Entry 3TFH (X-ray diffraction, 2.10 A resolution); this record covers chains A and B.

[Chain A (and B)]
Protein: GcvT-like Aminomethyltransferase protein
Source organism: Candidatus Pelagibacter ubique
Notes: EC 2.1.2.10; chain B of this document is another copy of the same molecule, construct and numbering; everything in this record applies to it too
UniProt: Q4FP21 (Q4FP21_PELUB); residue numbers follow UniProt; this construct covers 1-369
Amino-acid sequence (369 residues; row label = number of the first residue in the row):
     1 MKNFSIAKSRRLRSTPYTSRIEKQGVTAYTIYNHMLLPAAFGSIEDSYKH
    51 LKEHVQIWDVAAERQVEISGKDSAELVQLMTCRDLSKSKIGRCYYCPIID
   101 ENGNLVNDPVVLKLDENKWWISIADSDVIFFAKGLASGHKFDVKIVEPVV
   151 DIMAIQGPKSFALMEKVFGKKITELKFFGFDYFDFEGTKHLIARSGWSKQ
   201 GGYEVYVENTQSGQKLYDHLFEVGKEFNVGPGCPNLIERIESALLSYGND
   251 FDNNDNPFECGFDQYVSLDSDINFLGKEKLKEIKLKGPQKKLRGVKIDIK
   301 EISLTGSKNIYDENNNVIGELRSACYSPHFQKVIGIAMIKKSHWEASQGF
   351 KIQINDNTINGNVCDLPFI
Metal / ion sites: Na+: L36, D59

[How chain A and chain B interact]
Residue-residue contacts (102; chain A residue first):
  N3(A) with S5(B)
  F4(A) with S5(B); I6(B), hydrogen bond (backbone-backbone); K8(B); E22(B); V26(B); T27(B); Y29(B), hydrophobic
  S5(A) with N3(B); F4(B); T27(B), hydrogen bond (backbone-backbone); A28(B); Y29(B), hydrogen bond (backbone-backbone)
  I6(A) with F4(B), hydrogen bond (backbone-backbone); Y29(B)
  A7(A) with Y29(B), hydrogen bond (backbone-backbone); A39(B), hydrophobic
  K8(A) with T305(B)
  S9(A) with N249(B); T305(B)
  R10(A) with G248(B), hydrogen bond (side chain-backbone); N249(B), hydrogen bond (side chain-backbone); D252(B), salt bridge; T305(B); S307(B), hydrogen bond; E320(B), salt bridge; R322(B)
  R11(A) with T30(B), hydrogen bond; I31(B), hydrogen bond (side chain-backbone); Y32(B); D125(B), salt bridge; Y247(B); G248(B); N249(B), hydrogen bond (backbone-side chain)
  L12(A) with T30(B); I31(B)
  E22(A) with M1(B); F4(B)
  K23(A) with M1(B)
  V26(A) with F4(B)
  T27(A) with S5(B)
  A28(A) with S5(B)
  Y29(A) with F4(B), hydrophobic; S5(B), hydrogen bond (backbone-backbone); I6(B); A7(B), hydrogen bond (backbone-backbone)
  T30(A) with R11(B), hydrogen bond; L12(B)
  I31(A) with R11(B), hydrogen bond (backbone-side chain); L12(B); I31(B), hydrophobic
  Y32(A) with R11(B)
  H34(A) with D125(B), salt bridge
  A39(A) with A7(B), hydrophobic
  D100(A) with K133(B), salt bridge
  E101(A) with K133(B), salt bridge; A136(B); S137(B)
  V106(A) with F130(B), hydrophobic
  D125(A) with R11(B), salt bridge; H34(B), salt bridge
  S126(A) with D127(B); F130(B)
  D127(A) with S126(B); D127(B), hydrogen bond (backbone-side chain)
  F130(A) with V106(B), hydrophobic; S126(B); F130(B); F131(B); Y247(B); N253(B)
  F131(A) with F130(B); G134(B)
  K133(A) with D100(B), salt bridge; E101(B), salt bridge; N253(B)
  G134(A) with F131(B); G134(B); L135(B), hydrogen bond (backbone-backbone)
  L135(A) with G134(B); S137(B)
  S137(A) with L135(B); L275(B)
  G138(A) with G138(B); H139(B)
  H139(A) with S137(B); G138(B)
  K140(A) with H139(B)
  Y247(A) with R11(B); F130(B)
  G248(A) with R10(B), hydrogen bond (backbone-side chain); R11(B)
  N249(A) with S9(B); R10(B), hydrogen bond (backbone-side chain); R11(B), hydrogen bond (side chain-backbone)
  D252(A) with R10(B), salt bridge
  N253(A) with K133(B)
  L275(A) with S137(B)
  T305(A) with S9(B); R10(B)
  S307(A) with R10(B), hydrogen bond
  R322(A) with R10(B)
Other interface residues (no listed pair), chain A (52 interface residues in all): M1, S14, N102, I145, L304, G306, E320
Other interface residues (no listed pair), chain B (51 interface residues in all): N102, I145, S246, L304, G306

[Summary]
Chain A and chain B form an interface of 52 and 51 residues respectively, with 21 hydrogen bonds and 11 salt
bridges. Polar pairs include R10(A)-D252(B), R10(A)-E320(B) and R11(A)-D125(B). L36(A) and D59(A) coordinate
Na+.
Both chains are GcvT-like Aminomethyltransferase protein (Candidatus Pelagibacter ubique). Entry 3TFH
(DMSP-dependent demethylase from P. ubique - apo) was determined by X-ray diffraction, deposited together with
3TFI and 3TFJ.
